Entry 1Z0S (X-ray diffraction, 1.70 A resolution); this record covers chains A and D of the 4 polymer chains in the assembly.

# Chain A (and D)
Name: Probable inorganic polyphosphate/ATP-NAD kinase
From: Archaeoglobus fulgidus
Notes: EC 2.7.1.23; chain D of this document is another copy of the same molecule, construct and numbering; everything in this record applies to it too
UniProt: O30297 (PPNK_ARCFU); numbering as in UniProt (aligned over 1-249)
Amino-acid sequence (278 residues; numbered -28 to 249; the number before each row is that of its first residue; numbers below 1 keep their minus sign (Met-28 is residue -28)):
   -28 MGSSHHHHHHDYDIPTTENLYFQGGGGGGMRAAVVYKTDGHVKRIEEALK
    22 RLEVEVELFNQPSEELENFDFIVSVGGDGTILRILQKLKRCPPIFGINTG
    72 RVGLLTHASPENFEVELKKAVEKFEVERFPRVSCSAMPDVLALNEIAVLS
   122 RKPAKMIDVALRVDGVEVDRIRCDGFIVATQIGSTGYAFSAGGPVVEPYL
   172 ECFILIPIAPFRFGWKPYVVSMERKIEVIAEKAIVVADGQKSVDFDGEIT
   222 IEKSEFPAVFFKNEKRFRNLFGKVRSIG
Unresolved in the structure: -28 to 0
Differences from the reference sequence: cloning artifact (-28 to 0)
UniProt features mapped onto this chain:
  - active site: Asp49 (Proton acceptor)
  - binding site (NAD(+)): Asp49, Gly50, Arg54, Asn115, Glu116, Lys126, Arg143, Asp145, Ile153, Thr156 to Ser161, Ala180, Gln211
Residues lining bound ligands:
  - ATP (adenosine-5'-triphosphate), molecule 1: Gly50, Leu53, Arg54, Arg72, Asn115, Glu116, Gly157, Tyr158, Ser161, Asp209, Gly210, Gln211
  - ATP, molecule 2: Ala125, Lys126, Met127, Arg143, Asp145, Ala180, Phe182
  - pyrophosphate (POP): Lys8, Gly47, Gly48, Asp49, Gly50, Thr51, Arg54, Gly71, Arg72
What the authors report for this chain:
  - binding site for ATP: Arg54, Glu116, Met127, Asp145, Tyr158, Ser161, Ala180
  - binding site for pyrophosphate: Gly48, Gly50, Thr51, Arg54

# How chain A and chain D interact
Residue-residue contacts (42; chain A residue first):
  Arg72(A) - Arg143(D)
  Leu120(A) - Pro124(D)
  Leu120(A) - Ala125(D)
  Pro124(A) - Ile205(D)  hydrophobic
  Ala125(A) - Leu120(D)  hydrophobic
  Ala125(A) - Val207(D)  hydrophobic
  Lys126(A) - Gly210(D)  hydrogen bond (side chain-backbone)
  Lys126(A) - Gln211(D)
  Arg143(A) - Arg72(D)
  Arg143(A) - Gly249(D)  hydrogen bond (side chain-backbone)
  Asp145(A) - Tyr158(D)  hydrogen bond
  Thr156(A) - Phe182(D)
  Tyr158(A) - Ala125(D)
  Tyr158(A) - Asp145(D)  hydrogen bond
  Phe160(A) - Arg183(D)
  Phe160(A) - Phe184(D)  hydrophobic
  Ser161(A) - Ala180(D)
  Ser161(A) - Pro181(D)  hydrogen bond (side chain-backbone)
  Ser161(A) - Phe182(D)
  Ala180(A) - Ser161(D)
  Pro181(A) - Ser161(D)  hydrogen bond (backbone-side chain)
  Phe182(A) - Thr156(D)
  Phe182(A) - Ser161(D)
  Phe182(A) - Ile248(D)  hydrophobic
  Phe182(A) - Gly249(D)
  Arg183(A) - Phe160(D)
  Arg183(A) - Ile248(D)
  Phe184(A) - Phe160(D)  hydrophobic
  Phe184(A) - Val245(D)
  Phe184(A) - Arg246(D)
  Phe184(A) - Ile248(D)  hydrogen bond (backbone-backbone)
  Ile205(A) - Pro124(D)  hydrophobic
  Val207(A) - Ala125(D)  hydrophobic
  Gly210(A) - Lys126(D)  hydrogen bond (backbone-side chain)
  Gln211(A) - Lys126(D)
  Val245(A) - Phe184(D)
  Arg246(A) - Phe184(D)
  Ile248(A) - Phe182(D)  hydrophobic
  Ile248(A) - Arg183(D)
  Ile248(A) - Phe184(D)  hydrogen bond (backbone-backbone)
  Gly249(A) - Phe182(D)
  Gly249(A) - Arg183(D)
Also at the interface, not in a pair above, chain A (26 interface residues in all): Gly157, Ile179
Also at the interface, not in a pair above, chain D (27 interface residues in all): Val73, Gly157, Ile179

# In short
26 residues of chain A and 27 residues of chain D are in contact, with 9 hydrogen bonds. Polar contacts
include Lys126(A)-Gly210(D), Arg143(A)-Gly249(D) and Asp145(A)-Tyr158(D). The paper reports a binding site for
ATP at Arg54(A), Glu116(A) and Met127(A) among others; a binding site for pyrophosphate at Gly48(A), Gly50(A)
and Thr51(A) among others.
Chain A and chain D are both Probable inorganic polyphosphate/ATP-NAD kinase (Archaeoglobus fulgidus); the
structure, Crystal structure of an NAD kinase from Archaeoglobus fulgidus in complex with ATP, was determined
by X-ray diffraction together with 1Z0Z, 1Z0U and 1SUW from the same study.
